PDB entry 6OLP | electron microscopy, 4.20 A resolution (low resolution: residue-level contacts below are approximate; hydrogen-bond / salt-bridge calls are withheld) | chains B and F of the 10 polymer chains in the assembly

# Chain B (and F)
Name: Envelope glycoprotein gp41
Source organism: Human immunodeficiency virus 1
Notes: chain F of this document is another copy of the same molecule, construct and numbering; everything in this record applies to it too
Amino-acid sequence (345 residues; each row starts with the number of its first residue):
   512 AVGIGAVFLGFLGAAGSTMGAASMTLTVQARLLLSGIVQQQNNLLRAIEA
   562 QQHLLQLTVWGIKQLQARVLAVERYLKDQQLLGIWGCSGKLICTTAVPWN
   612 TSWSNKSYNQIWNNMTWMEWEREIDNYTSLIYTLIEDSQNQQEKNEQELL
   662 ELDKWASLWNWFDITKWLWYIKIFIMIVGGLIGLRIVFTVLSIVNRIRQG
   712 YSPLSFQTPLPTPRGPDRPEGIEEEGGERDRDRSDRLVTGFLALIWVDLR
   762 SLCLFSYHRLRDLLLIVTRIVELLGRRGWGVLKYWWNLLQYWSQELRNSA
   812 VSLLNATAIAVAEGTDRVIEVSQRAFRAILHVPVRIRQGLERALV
Disordered / not traced: 512-521, 665-856 (chain F: 558-570, 575, 660-856)
Cystine bridges: C598-C604
Covalent attachments: glycan linked to N611, N625, N637
Reported in the primary citation:
  - post-translational modification sites: N611, N637

# Interface between chain B and chain F
Residue-residue contacts (12):
  T538(B) - K655(F)
  Q540(B) - Q652(F)
  V549(B) - I595(F)
  Q552(B) - K588(F)
  N553(B) - K588(F)
  L556(B) - R585(F)
  L556(B) - K588(F)
  H564(B) - I573(F)
  L576(B) - L576(F)
  L576(B) - V580(F)
  R579(B) - E584(F)
  Y586(B) - Q591(F)
Interface residues without a listed pair, chain B (18 interface residues in all): L543, L545, I548, L555, L565, L568, V583, L602
Interface residues without a listed pair, chain F (14 interface residues in all): W571, Q577, V583, L587

# Overview
Chain B and chain F form an interface of 18 and 14 residues respectively. From the paper: modification sites
N611(B) and N637(B).
Chain B and chain F are both Envelope glycoprotein gp41 (Human immunodeficiency virus 1); the structure, Full
length HIV-1 Env AMC011 in complex with PGT151 Fab, was determined by electron microscopy, deposited together
with 6NIJ.
